Entry 5CO6 (X-ray diffraction, 1.80 A resolution); this record covers chains A and B of the 4 polymer chains in the assembly.

== Chain A ==
Molecule: Insulin
From: Homo sapiens
UniProt: P01308 (INS_HUMAN); residues 1-21 here correspond to UniProt positions 90-110 (UniProt number = residue number + 89)
Chain sequence (21 residues; each row starts with the number of its first residue):
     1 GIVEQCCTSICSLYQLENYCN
Cystine bridges: Cys6-Cys11

== Chain B ==
Molecule: Insulin
From: Homo sapiens
UniProt: P01308 (INS_HUMAN); residues 1-30 here correspond to UniProt positions 25-54 (UniProt number = residue number + 24)
Chain sequence (30 residues; each row starts with the number of its first residue):
     1 FVNQHLCGSHLVEALYLVCGERGFFYTPKT
Ion coordination: Zn2+ near His10 (its only coordinating residue here)

== How chain A and chain B interact ==
Residue-residue contacts - 41 pairs, chain A then chain B:
  Gly1(A) - Thr30(B)  hydrogen bond (backbone-backbone)
  Ile2(A) - Leu11(B)  hydrophobic
  Ile2(A) - Leu15(B)  hydrophobic
  Ile2(A) - Thr27(B)
  Glu4(A) - Pro28(B)
  Glu4(A) - Thr30(B)
  Cys6(A) - Gln4(B)
  Cys6(A) - His5(B)
  Cys6(A) - Leu6(B)  hydrogen bond (backbone-backbone)
  Cys6(A) - Leu11(B)  hydrophobic
  Cys7(A) - His5(B)  hydrogen bond (backbone-side chain)
  Cys7(A) - Leu6(B)  hydrogen bond (backbone-backbone)
  Cys7(A) - Cys7(B)  disulfide
  Thr8(A) - His5(B)
  Ser9(A) - His5(B)  hydrogen bond (backbone-side chain)
  Ile10(A) - Asn3(B)
  Ile10(A) - Gln4(B)
  Ile10(A) - His5(B)
  Cys11(A) - Asn3(B)
  Cys11(A) - Gln4(B)
  Ser12(A) - Val2(B)
  Ser12(A) - Asn3(B)
  Leu13(A) - Phe1(B)  hydrophobic
  Leu13(A) - Val18(B)  hydrophobic
  Tyr14(A) - Phe1(B)
  Leu16(A) - Leu11(B)  hydrophobic
  Leu16(A) - Ala14(B)  hydrophobic
  Leu16(A) - Leu15(B)
  Glu17(A) - Val18(B)
  Glu17(A) - Arg22(B)  salt bridge
  Tyr19(A) - Leu15(B)  hydrophobic
  Tyr19(A) - Phe24(B)
  Tyr19(A) - Phe25(B)  hydrogen bond (backbone-backbone)
  Cys20(A) - Val18(B)  hydrophobic
  Cys20(A) - Cys19(B)  disulfide
  Cys20(A) - Arg22(B)
  Cys20(A) - Gly23(B)
  Asn21(A) - Arg22(B)  hydrogen bond (backbone-side chain)
  Asn21(A) - Gly23(B)  hydrogen bond (backbone-backbone)
  Asn21(A) - Phe24(B)
  Asn21(A) - Phe25(B)
Interface residues without a listed pair, chain A (19 interface residues in all): Val3, Asn18
Interface residues without a listed pair, chain B (20 interface residues in all): Tyr26
Inter-chain disulfides: Cys7(A)-Cys7(B), Cys20(A)-Cys19(B)

== Summary ==
The interface between chain A and chain B involves 19 residues on one side and 20 on the other; the contacts
include 2 disulfide bonds, 8 hydrogen bonds and 1 salt bridge. Polar contacts include Glu17(A)-Arg22(B),
Cys7(A)-His5(B) and Ser9(A)-His5(B).
Here chain A is Insulin and chain B is Insulin, both from Homo sapiens. Entry 5CO6 (Crystal structure of human
zinc insulin at pH 6.5) was determined by X-ray diffraction.
